PDB entry 7LG2 | X-ray diffraction, 2.40 A resolution | chains A and C of the 3 polymer chains in the assembly

== Chain A ==
Name: MHC class I antigen
From: Homo sapiens
Reference sequence: U5YJM1 (U5YJM1_HUMAN); residues 1-274 here correspond to UniProt positions 25-298 (UniProt number = residue number + 24)
Chain sequence (274 residues; numbered 1 to 274; the number before each row is that of its first residue):
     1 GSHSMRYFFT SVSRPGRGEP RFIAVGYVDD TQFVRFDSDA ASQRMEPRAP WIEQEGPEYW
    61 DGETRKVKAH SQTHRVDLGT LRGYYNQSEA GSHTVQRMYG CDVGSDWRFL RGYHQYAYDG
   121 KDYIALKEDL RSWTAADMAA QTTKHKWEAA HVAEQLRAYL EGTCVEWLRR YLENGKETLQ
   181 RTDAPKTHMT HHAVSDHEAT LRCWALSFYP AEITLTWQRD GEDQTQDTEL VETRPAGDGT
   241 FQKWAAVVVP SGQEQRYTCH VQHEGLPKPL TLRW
Disulfides: Cys101-Cys164, Cys203-Cys259

== Chain C ==
Name: Non-structural protein 8
Reference sequence: P0DTD1 (R1AB_SARS2); residues 1-9 here correspond to UniProt positions 4094-4102 (UniProt number = residue number + 4093)
Chain sequence (9 residues; row label = number of the first residue in the row):
     1 ALWEIQQVV

== Interface between chain A and chain C ==
Pairs across the interface - 46 pairs, chain A then chain C:
  Met5(A) with Ala1(C)
  Tyr7(A) with Ala1(C), hydrogen bond (side chain-backbone); Leu2(C), hydrophobic
  Phe9(A) with Leu2(C), hydrophobic
  Met45(A) with Leu2(C), hydrophobic
  Glu63(A) with Ala1(C); Leu2(C), hydrogen bond (side chain-backbone)
  Arg65(A) with Glu4(C), salt bridge
  Lys66(A) with Ala1(C); Leu2(C), hydrogen bond (side chain-backbone); Trp3(C); Glu4(C)
  Val67(A) with Leu2(C), hydrophobic
  Ala69(A) with Ile5(C)
  His70(A) with Trp3(C); Ile5(C)
  Thr73(A) with Ile5(C); Gln7(C)
  Asp77(A) with Val8(C); Val9(C), hydrogen bond (side chain-backbone)
  Thr80(A) with Val9(C)
  Leu81(A) with Val9(C), hydrophobic
  Tyr84(A) with Val9(C), hydrogen bond (side chain-backbone)
  Arg97(A) with Ile5(C)
  Tyr99(A) with Leu2(C); Trp3(C), hydrogen bond (side chain-backbone)
  His114(A) with Trp3(C)
  Tyr116(A) with Val9(C)
  Thr143(A) with Val9(C), hydrogen bond (side chain-backbone)
  Lys146(A) with Gln7(C), hydrogen bond; Val8(C), hydrogen bond (side chain-backbone); Val9(C), hydrogen bond (side chain-backbone)
  Trp147(A) with Gln7(C); Val8(C), hydrogen bond (side chain-backbone); Val9(C), hydrophobic
  Ala150(A) with Gln7(C)
  Val152(A) with Gln7(C)
  Gln155(A) with Trp3(C), hydrogen bond; Glu4(C); Gln6(C)
  Leu156(A) with Trp3(C)
  Tyr159(A) with Ala1(C), hydrogen bond (side chain-backbone); Leu2(C); Trp3(C)
  Trp167(A) with Ala1(C)
  Tyr171(A) with Ala1(C), hydrogen bond (side chain-backbone)
Also at the interface, not in a pair above, chain A (32 interface residues in all): Tyr59, Val76, Tyr123

== In short ==
The interface between chain A and chain C involves 32 residues on one side and 9 on the other, with 14
hydrogen bonds and 1 salt bridge. Among the polar pairs are Arg65(A)-Glu4(C), Tyr7(A)-Ala1(C) and
Glu63(A)-Leu2(C).
Chain A is MHC class I antigen (Homo sapiens) and chain C is Non-structural protein 8; the structure, Human
leukocyte antigen A*0201 in complex with SARS-CoV2 epitope ALWEIQQVV, was determined by X-ray diffraction.
